Entry 2QJM (X-ray diffraction, 2.20 A resolution); this record covers chains A and B.

== Chain A (and B) ==
Name: Mandelate racemase/muconate lactonizing enzyme
From: Novosphingobium aromaticivorans
Notes: chain B of this document is another copy of the same molecule, construct and numbering; everything in this record applies to it too
UniProt: A4XF23 (A4XF23_NOVAD); residues 1-402 here = UniProt positions 1-402
Chain sequence (402 residues; each row starts with the number of its first residue):
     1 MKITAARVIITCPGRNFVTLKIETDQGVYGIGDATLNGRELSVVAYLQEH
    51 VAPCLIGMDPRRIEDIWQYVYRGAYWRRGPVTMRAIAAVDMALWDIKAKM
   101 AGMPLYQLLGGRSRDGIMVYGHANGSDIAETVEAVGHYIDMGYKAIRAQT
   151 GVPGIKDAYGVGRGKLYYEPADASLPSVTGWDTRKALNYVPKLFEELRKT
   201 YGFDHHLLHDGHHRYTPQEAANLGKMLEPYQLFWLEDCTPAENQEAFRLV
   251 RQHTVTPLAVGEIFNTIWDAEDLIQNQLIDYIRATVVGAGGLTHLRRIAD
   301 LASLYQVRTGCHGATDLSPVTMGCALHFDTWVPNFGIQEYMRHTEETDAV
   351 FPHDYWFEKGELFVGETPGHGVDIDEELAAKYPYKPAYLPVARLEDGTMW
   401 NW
Not modelled in the structure: 156-173 (chain B: 156-172)
Sequence notes: engineered mutation Glu271 (Lys in A4XF23)
Bound ions: Mg2+: Asp210, Glu236, Glu262 (together with D-mannonic acid)
Ligand contacts: D-mannonic acid (CS2): Asn37, Tyr120, His122, Arg147, Asp210, His212, Glu236, Glu262, Arg283, His312, Ala314, Asp316, Glu339, Leu389, Trp402
UniProt features mapped onto this chain:
  - active site (Proton donor/acceptor): Tyr159, His212
  - binding site (substrate): Asn37, His122, Glu262, Arg283, His312, Asp316, Glu339
  - binding site (Mg(2+)): Asp210, Glu236, Glu262
  - site: Ala314 (Important for activity and substrate specificity)
  - mutagenesis: Arg147 (R147A: Abolishes catalytic activity; R147K: Decreases catalytic activity), Tyr159 (Y159F: Abolishes catalytic activity), Val161 to Glu169 (Abolishes catalytic activity), His212 (H212N: Abolishes catalytic activity), Arg283 (R283A: Abolishes catalytic activity), His312 (H312N: Abolishes catalytic activity), Ala314 (A314P: Decreases catalytic activity), Glu339 (E339Q: Abolishes catalytic activity)

== How chain A and chain B interact ==
Residue-residue contacts - 110 pairs, chain A then chain B:
  Leu36(A) with Trp76(B)
  Asn37(A) with Trp76(B), hydrogen bond (backbone-side chain)
  Gly38(A) with His50(B), hydrogen bond (backbone-side chain)
  Arg39(A) with Tyr46(B), hydrogen bond; His50(B); Ala74(B)
  Glu40(A) with His50(B)
  Leu41(A) with Ala45(B); Glu49(B); His50(B), hydrogen bond (backbone-side chain)
  Ser42(A) with Ser42(B), hydrogen bond (side chain-backbone); Ala45(B); Tyr46(B); Val81(B)
  Ala45(A) with Leu41(B); Ser42(B); Ala45(B), hydrophobic
  Tyr46(A) with Arg39(B), hydrogen bond; Ser42(B)
  Glu49(A) with Leu41(B); Tyr388(B)
  His50(A) with Gly38(B), hydrogen bond (side chain-backbone); Arg39(B); Glu40(B); Leu41(B), hydrogen bond (side chain-backbone); Ser42(B); Tyr384(B); Tyr388(B), hydrogen bond (backbone-side chain)
  Pro53(A) with Tyr388(B)
  Cys54(A) with Pro176(B); Tyr388(B), hydrophobic
  Asp65(A) with Arg393(B), salt bridge
  Gln68(A) with Met399(B)
  Tyr69(A) with Pro176(B); Arg393(B); Met399(B)
  Tyr71(A) with Glu242(B), hydrogen bond
  Arg72(A) with Met399(B); Trp400(B); Asn401(B), hydrogen bond
  Gly73(A) with Val391(B)
  Ala74(A) with Arg39(B)
  Tyr75(A) with His212(B); His213(B), hydrogen bond; Glu262(B), hydrogen bond; Ile263(B), hydrophobic; Leu389(B), hydrophobic; Trp402(B)
  Trp76(A) with Leu36(B); Asn37(B), hydrogen bond (side chain-backbone); Pro80(B), hydrophobic; Arg84(B); Glu262(B); Ile263(B), hydrophobic; Asp316(B)
  Arg77(A) with Pro80(B); Glu242(B), salt bridge; Asn401(B), hydrogen bond
  Arg78(A) with Arg78(B); Pro80(B); Glu242(B); Asp269(B), salt bridge
  Gly79(A) with Gly79(B)
  Pro80(A) with Trp76(B); Arg77(B); Arg78(B); Gly79(B)
  Val81(A) with Val81(B), hydrophobic
  Thr82(A) with Pro80(B)
  Arg84(A) with Trp76(B)
  Leu175(A) with Pro53(B)
  Pro176(A) with Cys54(B); Tyr69(B)
  His212(A) with Tyr75(B), hydrogen bond
  His213(A) with Tyr75(B), hydrogen bond
  Glu242(A) with Tyr71(B), hydrogen bond; Arg77(B), salt bridge; Arg78(B); Trp268(B)
  Asn243(A) with Trp268(B); Glu271(B)
  Glu245(A) with Glu271(B); Asp272(B)
  Glu262(A) with Tyr75(B), hydrogen bond; Trp76(B)
  Ile263(A) with Tyr75(B), hydrophobic; Trp76(B), hydrophobic
  Trp268(A) with Glu242(B); Asn243(B)
  Asp269(A) with Arg78(B), salt bridge
  Glu271(A) with Asn243(B); Glu245(B)
  Asp316(A) with Trp76(B)
  Tyr384(A) with His50(B)
  Tyr388(A) with Glu49(B); His50(B), hydrogen bond (side chain-backbone); Pro53(B); Cys54(B), hydrophobic
  Leu389(A) with Tyr75(B), hydrophobic
  Val391(A) with Gly73(B)
  Arg393(A) with Asp65(B), salt bridge; Tyr69(B)
  Met399(A) with Asp65(B); Gln68(B); Tyr69(B); Arg72(B)
  Trp400(A) with Arg72(B)
  Asn401(A) with Arg72(B), hydrogen bond; Arg77(B), hydrogen bond
  Trp402(A) with Tyr75(B)
Also at the interface, not in a pair above, chain A (56 interface residues in all): Val51, Asn265, Asp272, His312, Gly397
Also at the interface, not in a pair above, chain B (58 interface residues in all): Val51, Met58, Val70, Thr82, Leu175, Asn265, His312, Gly397

== In short ==
Chain A and chain B form an interface of 56 and 58 residues respectively, with 22 hydrogen bonds and 6 salt
bridges. Polar pairs include Asp65(A)-Arg393(B), Arg77(A)-Glu242(B) and Arg78(A)-Asp269(B). Bound to chain A:
D-mannonic acid.
Chain A and chain B are both Mandelate racemase/muconate lactonizing enzyme (Novosphingobium aromaticivorans);
the structure, Crystal structure of the K271E mutant of Mannonate dehydratase from Novosphingobium
aromaticivorans complexed with Mg and ..., was determined by X-ray diffraction (same publication as 2QJJ and
2QJN).
